PDB entry 6OCQ | X-ray diffraction, 2.79 A resolution | chain A

Chain A:
Molecule: Receptor-interacting serine/threonine-protein kinase 1
Organism: Homo sapiens
Notes: EC 2.7.11.1; fragment: N-terminal residues 1-294
UniProt: Q13546 (RIPK1_HUMAN); residues 1-294 here = UniProt positions 1-294
Amino-acid sequence (303 residues; row label = number of the first residue in the row; numbers below 1 keep their minus sign (Met-8 is residue -8)):
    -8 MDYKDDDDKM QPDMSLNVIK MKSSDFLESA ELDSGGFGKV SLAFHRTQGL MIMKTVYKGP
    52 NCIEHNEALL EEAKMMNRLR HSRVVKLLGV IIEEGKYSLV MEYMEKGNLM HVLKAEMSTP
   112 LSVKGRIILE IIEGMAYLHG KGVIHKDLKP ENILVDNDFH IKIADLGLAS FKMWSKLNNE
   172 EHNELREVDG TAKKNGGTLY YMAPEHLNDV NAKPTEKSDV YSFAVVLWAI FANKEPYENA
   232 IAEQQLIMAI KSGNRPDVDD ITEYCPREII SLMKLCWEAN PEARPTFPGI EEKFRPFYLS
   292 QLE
Not modelled in the structure: -8 to 7, 23-28, 170-188
Sequence notes: initiating methionine (-8); expression tag (-7 to 0); engineered mutation Ala34 (Cys in Q13546), Ala127 (Cys in Q13546), Ala233 (Cys in Q13546), Ala240 (Cys in Q13546)
Curated features (UniProtKB/Swiss-Prot):
  - active site: Asp138 (Proton acceptor)
  - binding site (ATP): Leu23 to Val31, Lys45
  - modified residue (Phosphoserine): Ser6, Ser20, Ser25, Ser161, Ser166
  - natural variant: Ala64 (A64V: In a colorectal adenocarcinoma sample), Val81 (V81I: In a colorectal adenocarcinoma sample), Ala220 (A220V: In a colorectal adenocarcinoma sample)
  - mutagenesis: Ser25 (S25D: Phophomimetic mutant. Significant loss of kinase activity), Lys45 (K45A: Abolishes kinase activity), Ser161 (S161A: Decreases RIPK1 kinase activity; S161E: No effect on RIPK1 autophosphorylation)
Ligand contacts: pyrrolidine (M5J; 1-[(2S)-2-(3-fluorophenyl)pyrrolidin-1-yl]-2,2-dimethylpropan-1-one): Met67, Leu70, Val76, Leu78, Met92, Leu129, Val134, His136, Ile154, Ala155, Asp156, Leu157, Leu159, Ser161, Phe162

In short:
Ligands of chain A: pyrrolidine. Curated annotation (UniProt) lists active-site residue Asp138, 10 ATP-binding
residues and 3 mutagenesis sites.
Chain A is Receptor-interacting serine/threonine-protein kinase 1 (Homo sapiens); the structure, Crystal
structure of RIP1 kinase in complex with a pyrrolidine, was determined by X-ray diffraction (same publication
as 6R5F).
